Entry 9NEA (electron microscopy, 3.81 A resolution); this record covers chains B and D of the 6 polymer chains in the assembly.

== Chain B (and D) ==
Protein: Proliferating cell nuclear antigen
From: Homo sapiens
Notes: chain D of this document is another copy of the same molecule, construct and numbering; everything in this record applies to it too
UniProtKB: P12004 (PCNA_HUMAN); residue numbers follow UniProt; this construct covers 1-261
Chain sequence (261 residues; row label = number of the first residue in the row):
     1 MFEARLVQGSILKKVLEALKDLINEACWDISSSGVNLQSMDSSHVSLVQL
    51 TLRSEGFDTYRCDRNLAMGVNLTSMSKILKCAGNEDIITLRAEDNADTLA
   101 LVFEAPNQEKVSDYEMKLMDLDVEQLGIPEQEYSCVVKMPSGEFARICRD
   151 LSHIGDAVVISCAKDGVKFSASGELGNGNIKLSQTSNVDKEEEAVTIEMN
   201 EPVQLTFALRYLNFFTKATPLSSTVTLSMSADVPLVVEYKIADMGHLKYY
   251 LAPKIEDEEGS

== Interface between chain B and chain D ==
Contacting residue pairs (23; chain B residue first):
  Glu143(B) with Lys110(D)
  Asp150(B) with Cys81(D), hydrogen bond; Tyr114(D)
  Ile154(B) with Tyr114(D), hydrophobic
  Leu175(B) with Ser74(D); Lys77(D); Ile78(D); Glu115(D); Met116(D)
  Gly176(B) with Glu115(D)
  Asn177(B) with Asp113(D); Tyr114(D); Glu115(D), hydrogen bond (backbone-backbone)
  Gly178(B) with Asp113(D); Tyr114(D)
  Asn179(B) with Ser112(D); Asp113(D), hydrogen bond (backbone-backbone)
  Ile180(B) with Val111(D); Ser112(D)
  Lys181(B) with Glu109(D); Val111(D), hydrogen bond (backbone-backbone)
  Leu182(B) with Glu109(D)
  Thr185(B) with Glu109(D)
Other interface residues (no listed pair), chain B (14 interface residues in all): His153, Ser183
Other interface residues (no listed pair), chain D (13 interface residues in all): Lys117

== In short ==
14 residues of chain B face 13 of chain D across their interface, with 4 hydrogen bonds. Polar pairs include
Asp150(B)-Cys81(D), Asn177(B)-Glu115(D) and Asn179(B)-Asp113(D).
Both chains are Proliferating cell nuclear antigen (Homo sapiens). Entry 9NEA (Human polymerase epsilon bound
to PCNA and DNA with a pre-existing mismatch in the blocked conformation ...) was determined by electron
microscopy together with 9NE6, 9NE7, 9NE8 and 9NE9 from the same study.
